8W2F - chains I and J of the 28 polymer chains in the assembly; structure by electron microscopy, 3.10 A resolution.

Chain I:
Molecule: Proteasome subunit beta
Source organism: Plasmodium falciparum 3D7
Notes: EC 3.4.25.1
UniProtKB: Q8I6T3 (Q8I6T3_PLAF7); residues 1-229 here correspond to UniProt positions 42-270 (UniProt number = residue number + 41)
Amino-acid sequence (229 residues; row label = number of the first residue in the row):
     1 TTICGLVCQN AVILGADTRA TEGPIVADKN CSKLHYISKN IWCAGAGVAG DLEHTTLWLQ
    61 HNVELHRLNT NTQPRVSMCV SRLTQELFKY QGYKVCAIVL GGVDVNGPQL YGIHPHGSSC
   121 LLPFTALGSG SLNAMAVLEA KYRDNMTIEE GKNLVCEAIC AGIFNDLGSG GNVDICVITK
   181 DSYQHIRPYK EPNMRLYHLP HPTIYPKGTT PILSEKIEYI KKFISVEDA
Unresolved in the structure: 193-201, 221-229

Chain J:
Molecule: Proteasome subunit beta
Source organism: Plasmodium falciparum 3D7
Notes: EC 3.4.25.1
UniProtKB: Q8I261 (Q8I261_PLAF7); residues 1-218 here = UniProt positions 1-218
Amino-acid sequence (218 residues; numbered 1 to 218; the number before each row is that of its first residue):
     1 MGSIYNYNGG CVLGMSGSNC VAIACDLRLG ANTFTTVSTK FSKIFKMNNN VYVGLSGLAT
    61 DIQTLYEILR YRVNLYEVRQ DAEMDVECFA NMLSSILYSN RFSPYFVNPI VVGFKLKHYV
   121 DEEGEKKVNY EPYLTAYDLI GAKCETRDFV VNGVTSEQLF GMCESLYVKD QDENGLFETI
   181 SQCLLSALDR DCISGWGAEV LVLTPEKIIK KKLKARMD
Unresolved in the structure: 1-2, 118-127

Interface between chain I and chain J:
Pairs across the interface - 67 pairs, chain I then chain J:
  E22(I) - S156(J)
  E22(I) - F160(J)
  I25(I) - E157(J)
  I25(I) - F160(J)  hydrophobic
  A27(I) - F160(J)  hydrophobic
  D28(I) - C144(J)
  D28(I) - T146(J)
  N30(I) - R147(J)
  V48(I) - R101(J)
  V48(I) - I140(J)  hydrophobic
  A49(I) - A142(J)  hydrophobic
  G50(I) - Y98(J)
  G50(I) - A142(J)
  D51(I) - Y98(J)  hydrogen bond
  D51(I) - R101(J)  salt bridge
  E53(I) - A142(J)
  E53(I) - K143(J)  hydrogen bond (side chain-backbone)
  H54(I) - S94(J)  hydrogen bond
  H54(I) - S95(J)
  H54(I) - Y98(J)
  Y90(I) - F102(J)  hydrophobic
  K94(I) - Y98(J)
  P202(I) - S165(J)
  P202(I) - Y167(J)
  P202(I) - V168(J)
  T203(I) - L166(J)
  T203(I) - V168(J)
  I204(I) - Q171(J)
  Y205(I) - L166(J)
  Y205(I) - T179(J)
  Y205(I) - Q182(J)
  K207(I) - N174(J)
  G208(I) - E178(J)  hydrogen bond (backbone-side chain)
  T209(I) - E178(J)
  T210(I) - E178(J)  hydrogen bond
  T210(I) - S181(J)  hydrogen bond
  T210(I) - Q182(J)  hydrogen bond
  P211(I) - L213(J)
  P211(I) - K214(J)  hydrogen bond (backbone-backbone)
  I212(I) - F177(J)  hydrophobic
  I212(I) - K211(J)
  I212(I) - K212(J)
  I212(I) - L213(J)  hydrophobic
  I212(I) - K214(J)
  L213(I) - K212(J)  hydrogen bond (backbone-backbone)
  L213(I) - L213(J)
  L213(I) - K214(J)
  S214(I) - K211(J)
  S214(I) - K212(J)  hydrogen bond (backbone-backbone)
  E215(I) - K210(J)
  E215(I) - K211(J)  salt bridge
  K216(I) - I208(J)
  K216(I) - I209(J)
  K216(I) - K210(J)  hydrogen bond (backbone-backbone)
  I217(I) - I208(J)
  I217(I) - I209(J)  hydrophobic
  E218(I) - K207(J)
  E218(I) - I208(J)  hydrogen bond (backbone-backbone)
  E218(I) - K210(J)  salt bridge
  Y219(I) - E206(J)
  Y219(I) - K207(J)
  I220(I) - N49(J)
  I220(I) - T204(J)
  I220(I) - P205(J)
  I220(I) - E206(J)  hydrogen bond (backbone-backbone)
  I220(I) - K207(J)
  I220(I) - I208(J)  hydrophobic
Interface residues without a listed pair, chain I (36 interface residues in all): V26, T55, Y93, R187, P206
Interface residues without a listed pair, chain J (41 interface residues in all): G141, E145, N152, L185

In short:
The interface between chain I and chain J involves 36 residues on one side and 41 on the other, with 13
hydrogen bonds and 3 salt bridges. Polar pairs include D51(I)-R101(J), E215(I)-K211(J) and E218(I)-K210(J).
Chain I is Proteasome subunit beta and chain J is Proteasome subunit beta, both from Plasmodium falciparum
3D7; the structure, Plasmodium falciparum 20S proteasome bound to an inhibitor, was determined by electron
microscopy.
